Entry 2Z2X (X-ray diffraction, 1.70 A resolution); this record covers chain A.

Chain A:
Name: Tk-subtilisin
Source organism: Thermococcus kodakarensis
Notes: EC 3.4.21.62
UniProt: P58502 (TKSU_PYRKO); residues 81-398 here correspond to UniProt positions 105-422 (UniProt number = residue number + 24)
Chain sequence (318 residues; each row starts with the number of its first residue):
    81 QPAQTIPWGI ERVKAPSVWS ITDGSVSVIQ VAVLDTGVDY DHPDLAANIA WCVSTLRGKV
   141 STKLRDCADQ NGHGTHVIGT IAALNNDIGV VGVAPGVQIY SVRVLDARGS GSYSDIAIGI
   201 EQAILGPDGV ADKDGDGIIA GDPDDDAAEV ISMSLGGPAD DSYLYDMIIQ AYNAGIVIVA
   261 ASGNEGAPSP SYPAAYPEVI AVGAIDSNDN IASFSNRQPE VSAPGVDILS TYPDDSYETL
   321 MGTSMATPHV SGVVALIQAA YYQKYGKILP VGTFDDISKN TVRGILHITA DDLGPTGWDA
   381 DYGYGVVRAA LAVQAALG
Modified positions: Ser324 (monoisopropylphosphorylserine; MIS)
UniProt features mapped onto this chain:
  - active site (Charge relay system): Asp115, His153
Disulfide bonds: Cys132-Cys147

Overview:
From UniProt: active-site residues Asp115 and His153.
Chain A is Tk-subtilisin (Thermococcus kodakarensis); the structure, Crystal structure of mature form of
Tk-subtilisin, was determined by X-ray diffraction (same publication as 2Z2Y, 2Z2Z and 2Z30).
